Entry 8VG2 (electron microscopy, 3.04 A resolution); this record covers chains G and J of the 12 polymer chains in the assembly.

Chain G:
Protein: Histone H2A type 1-B/E
Source organism: Homo sapiens
Reference sequence: P04908 (H2A1B_HUMAN); residues 0-129 here correspond to UniProt positions 1-130 (UniProt number = residue number + 1)
Amino-acid sequence (130 residues; row label = number of the first residue in the row; numbering starts at 0):
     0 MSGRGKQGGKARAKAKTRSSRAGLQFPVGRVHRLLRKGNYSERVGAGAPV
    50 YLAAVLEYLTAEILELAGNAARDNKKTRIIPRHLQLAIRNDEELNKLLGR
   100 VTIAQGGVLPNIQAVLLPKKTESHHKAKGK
Not modelled in the structure: 0-8
UniProt features mapped onto this chain:
  - modified residue: Ser-1 (N-acetylserine), Arg-3 (Citrulline), Lys-5 (N6-(2-hydroxyisobutyryl)lysine), Lys-9 (N6-(2-hydroxyisobutyryl)lysine), Lys-13 (N6-(beta-hydroxybutyryl)lysine), Lys-36 (N6-(2-hydroxyisobutyryl)lysine), Lys-74 (N6-(2-hydroxyisobutyryl)lysine), Lys-75 (N6-(2-hydroxyisobutyryl)lysine), Lys-95 (N6-(2-hydroxyisobutyryl)lysine), Gln-104 (N5-methylglutamine), Lys-118 (N6-(2-hydroxyisobutyryl)lysine), Lys-119 (N6-crotonyllysine), Thr-120 (Phosphothreonine), Lys-125 (N6-crotonyllysine)
  - cross-link (Glycyl lysine isopeptide (Lys-Gly)): Lys-13 (interchain with G-Cter in ubiquitin), Lys-15 (interchain with G-Cter in ubiquitin), Lys-119 (interchain with G-Cter in ubiquitin)

Chain J:
Molecule: 211-nt DNA strand
Sequence (211 nucleotides; row label = number of the first residue in the row):
     1 ATCATACTAAACGTAGACAAGTTGGCCTGATGTATATATCTGACACGTGC
    51 CTGGAGACTAGGGAGTAATCCCCTTGGCGGTTAAAACGCGGGGGACAGCG
   101 CGTACGTGCGTTTAAGCGGTGCTAGAGCTGTCTACGACCAATTGATTCCC
   151 TGGTATCAGCAAGTACAGTGCCCTGCTGACAGAGCAGGAGACACAAAGTA
   201 CCATCTCGGAT
Not modelled in the structure: 197-211

Interface between chain G and chain J:
Pairs across the interface (32; chain G residue first):
  Arg-11(G) with DA141(J), hydrogen bond to the base; DT142(J), hydrogen bond to the sugar
  Lys-13(G) with DG144(J), phosphate contact
  Thr-16(G) with DA145(J), sugar contact
  Arg-29(G) with DT146(J), hydrogen bond to the phosphate; DT147(J), salt bridge to the phosphate
  Arg-42(G) with DG136(J), hydrogen bond to the sugar; DA137(J), phosphate contact
  Val-43(G) with DG136(J), sugar contact; DA137(J), hydrogen bond to the phosphate
  Gly-44(G) with DG136(J), phosphate contact
  Ala-45(G) with DG136(J), hydrogen bond to the phosphate
  Lys-75(G) with DC157(J), phosphate contact
  Thr-76(G) with DT156(J), hydrogen bond to the phosphate; DC157(J), phosphate contact
  Arg-77(G) with DT156(J), sugar contact; DC157(J), phosphate contact
  Lys-118(G) with DG94(J), salt bridge to the phosphate
  His-123(G) with DG170(J), base contact; DC171(J), hydrogen bond to the base
  His-124(G) with DC172(J), base contact
  Lys-125(G) with DG170(J), salt bridge to the phosphate; DC171(J), phosphate contact
  Ala-126(G) with DG92(J), phosphate contact; DG93(J), phosphate contact; DG170(J), hydrogen bond to the phosphate
  Lys-127(G) with DG92(J), phosphate contact; DG93(J), phosphate contact
  Gly-128(G) with DG92(J), hydrogen bond to the phosphate; DG93(J), base contact
  Lys-129(G) with DG93(J), hydrogen bond to the base; DG94(J), hydrogen bond to the base
Also at the interface, not in a pair above, chain G (21 interface residues in all): His-31, Glu-41
Also at the interface, not in a pair above, chain J (18 interface residues in all): DC135, DA140

Summary:
The interface between chain G and chain J involves 21 residues on one side and 18 on the other, with 12
hydrogen bonds and 3 salt bridges. Polar contacts include Arg-11(G)/DA141(J), His-123(G)/DC171(J) and
Lys-129(G)/DG93(J).
Here chain G is Histone H2A type 1-B/E (Homo sapiens) and chain J is a 211-nt DNA strand. Entry 8VG2 (Cryo-EM
structure of FoxA1 and GATA4 in complex with H14 chromatosome) was determined by electron microscopy.
